Entry 3HEP (X-ray diffraction, 1.95 A resolution); this record covers chain A.

# Chain A
Name: Myoglobin
Organism: Equus caballus
UniProt: P68082 (MYG_HORSE); residues 1-153 here correspond to UniProt positions 2-154 (UniProt number = residue number + 1)
Chain sequence (153 residues; numbered 1 to 153; the number before each row is that of its first residue):
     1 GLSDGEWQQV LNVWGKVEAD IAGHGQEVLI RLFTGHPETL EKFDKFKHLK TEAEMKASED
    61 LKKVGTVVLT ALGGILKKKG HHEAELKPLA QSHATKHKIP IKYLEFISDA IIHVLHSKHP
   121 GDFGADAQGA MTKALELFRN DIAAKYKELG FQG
Sequence notes: engineered mutation V64 (His65 in P68082)
Bound ions: heme Fe: H93 (together with nitrite ion)
Residues lining bound ligands:
  - heme (HEM): L32, T39, K42, F43, K45, V64, V67, V68, A71, L72, P88, L89, S92, H93, H97, I99, Y103, L104, I107, I111, F138
  - nitrite ion (NO2), molecule 1: L29, F43, V64, V68, I107
  - nitrite ion (NO2), molecule 2: R31, D109, A110, H113
Swiss-Prot annotation at these positions:
  - binding site (heme b): H93
  - modified residue: S3 (Phosphoserine)

# Overview
Chain A binds heme and nitrite ion. From UniProt: heme b-binding residue H93.
Chain A is Myoglobin (Equus caballus); the structure, Ferric Horse Heart Myoglobin; H64V Mutant, Nitrite
Modified, was determined by X-ray diffraction together with 3HC9, 3HEN and 3HEO from the same study.
